PDB entry 9GQU | X-ray diffraction, 2.85 A resolution | chains A and B

== Chain A (and B) ==
Name: Global nitrogen regulator
Organism: Synechococcus elongatus PCC 7942
Notes: chain B of this document is another copy of the same molecule, construct and numbering; everything in this record applies to it too
UniProt: P29283 (NTCA_SYNE7); residue numbers follow UniProt; this construct covers 1-222
Chain sequence (222 residues; numbered 1 to 222; the number before each row is that of its first residue):
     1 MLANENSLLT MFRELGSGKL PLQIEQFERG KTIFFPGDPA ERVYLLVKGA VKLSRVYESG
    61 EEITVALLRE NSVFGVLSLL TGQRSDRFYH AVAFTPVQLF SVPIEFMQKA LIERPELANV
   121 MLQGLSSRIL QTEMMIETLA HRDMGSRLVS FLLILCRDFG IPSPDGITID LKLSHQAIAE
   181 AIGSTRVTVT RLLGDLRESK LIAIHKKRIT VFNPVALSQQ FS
Unresolved in the structure: 1-18, 80-83, 221-222 (chain B: 1-9, 79-84, 221-222)
Swiss-Prot annotation at these positions:
  - DNA-binding region: H175 to G194 (H-T-H motif)
  - binding site (a nucleoside 3',5'-cyclic phosphate): N6 to R128
From the paper describing this entry:
  - self-association interface (contacts with another copy of this molecule); pairs are residue here / residue on that copy: E133-R55
  - mutagenesis - V187E: abolished binding to target DNA

== Chain A / chain B interface ==
Residue-residue contacts - 62 pairs, chain A then chain B:
  R55(A) with L130(B); E133(B), salt bridge; M134(B)
  Y57(A) with E133(B), hydrogen bond (side chain-backbone); I136(B); E137(B)
  I63(A) with I136(B), hydrophobic; E137(B)
  T64(A) with I136(B)
  V65(A) with E133(B)
  L77(A) with S126(B), hydrogen bond (backbone-side chain)
  S78(A) with Q123(B), hydrogen bond (backbone-side chain)
  Y89(A) with L130(B); E133(B), hydrogen bond
  L111(A) with L122(B), hydrophobic
  A118(A) with A118(B), hydrophobic
  M121(A) with L122(B), hydrophobic
  L122(A) with M121(B), hydrophobic; L122(B), hydrophobic; L125(B)
  L125(A) with L122(B), hydrophobic; L125(B), hydrophobic; S126(B); I129(B)
  S126(A) with L125(B)
  R128(A) with I129(B); E133(B), salt bridge
  I129(A) with L125(B), hydrophobic; R128(B); I129(B), hydrophobic
  L130(A) with R55(B); Y89(B)
  T132(A) with T132(B); I136(B)
  E133(A) with R55(B), salt bridge; Y57(B), hydrogen bond (backbone-side chain); V65(B); Y89(B), hydrogen bond; R128(B), salt bridge
  M134(A) with R55(B), hydrogen bond
  M135(A) with I136(B), hydrophobic
  I136(A) with Y57(B); I63(B), hydrophobic; T64(B); M135(B), hydrophobic; I136(B); L139(B), hydrophobic
  E137(A) with Y57(B); I63(B)
  L139(A) with I136(B), hydrophobic; L139(B); A140(B)
  A140(A) with L139(B); R147(B), hydrogen bond (backbone-side chain)
  H141(A) with E61(B)
  R142(A) with R142(B), hydrogen bond (side chain-backbone); M144(B); R147(B)
  D143(A) with R142(B)
  M144(A) with R142(B)
  R147(A) with A140(B); R142(B)
Other interface residues (no listed pair), chain A (34 interface residues in all): D86, F88, I112, R157
Other interface residues (no listed pair), chain B (32 interface residues in all): E58, D86, F88, E116, N119

== In short ==
Chain A and chain B form an interface of 34 and 32 residues respectively, with 9 hydrogen bonds and 4 salt
bridges. Polar pairs include R55(A)-E133(B), R128(A)-E133(B) and Y57(A)-E133(B). From the paper: V187E of
chain A abolishes binding to target DNA; a self-association interface involving E133(A).
Chain A and chain B are both Global nitrogen regulator (Synechococcus elongatus PCC 7942); the structure,
Crystal structure of NtcA from S. elongatus in apo form A2, was determined by X-ray diffraction, deposited
together with 9GUG, 9GUH, 9GUI, 9GUJ and 9GUK.
